PDB entry 3LP4 | X-ray diffraction, 1.90 A resolution | chain A

[Chain A]
Protein: Arginase-1
From: Homo sapiens
Notes: EC 3.5.3.1
UniProtKB: P05089 (ARGI1_HUMAN); numbering as in UniProt (aligned over 1-322)
Chain sequence (322 residues; numbered 1 to 322; the number before each row is that of its first residue):
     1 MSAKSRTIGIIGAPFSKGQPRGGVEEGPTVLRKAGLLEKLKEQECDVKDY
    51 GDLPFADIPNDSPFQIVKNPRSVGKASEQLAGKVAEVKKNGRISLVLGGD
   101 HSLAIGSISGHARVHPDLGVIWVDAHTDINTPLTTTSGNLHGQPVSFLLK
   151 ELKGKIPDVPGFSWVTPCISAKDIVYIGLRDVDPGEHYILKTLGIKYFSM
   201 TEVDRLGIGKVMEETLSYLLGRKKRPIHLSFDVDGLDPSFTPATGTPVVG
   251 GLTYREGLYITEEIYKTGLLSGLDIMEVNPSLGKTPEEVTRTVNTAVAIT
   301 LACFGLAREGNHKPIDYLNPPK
Disordered / not traced: 1-5, 319-322
Ion coordination: Mn2+ site 1: His-101, Asp-124, Asp-128, Asp-232; Mn2+ site 2: Asp-124, His-126, Asp-232, Asp-234
Ligand contacts: lysine (LYS): His-126, Asp-128, Asn-130, Thr-135, Ser-137, His-141, Gly-142, Asp-183, Glu-186, Asp-232, Asp-234, Thr-246, Glu-277
UniProt features mapped onto this chain:
  - binding site (Mn(2+)): His-101, Asp-124, His-126, Asp-128, Asp-232, Asp-234
  - binding site (substrate): His-126 to Asn-130, Ser-137 to Asn-139, Asp-183, Thr-246, Glu-277
  - modified residue: Lys-17 (N6-succinyllysine), Ser-62 (Phosphoserine), Ser-72 (Phosphoserine), Lys-75 (N6-succinyllysine), Ser-163 (Phosphoserine), Ser-217 (Phosphoserine)
  - natural variant: Ile-11 (I11T: In ARGIN), Gly-27 (G27D: In ARGIN), Gly-74 (G74V: In ARGIN), Ala-125 (A125V: In ARGIN), Thr-134 (T134I: In ARGIN), Gly-138 (G138V: In ARGIN), Arg-180 (R180T: In ARGIN), Gly-235 (G235R: In ARGIN), Arg-308 (R308Q: In ARGIN)

[In short]
Ligands of chain A: lysine. His-101, Asp-124, Asp-128 and Asp-232 form the Mn2+ site 1. Asp-124, His-126,
Asp-232 and Asp-234 form the Mn2+ site 2. From UniProt: 6 Mn2+-binding residues and 11 substrate-binding
residues.
Chain A is Arginase-1 (Homo sapiens); the structure, Crystal structure of human arginase I in complex with
L-LYSINE, 1.90A Resolution, was determined by X-ray diffraction together with 3LP7 and 3KV2 from the same
study.
